PDB entry 4PGQ | X-ray diffraction, 2.30 A resolution | chains A and T of the 4 polymer chains in the assembly

Chain A:
Molecule: DNA polymerase beta
Organism: Homo sapiens
Notes: EC 2.7.7.7, 4.2.99.-
UniProt: P06746 (DPOLB_HUMAN); residues 7-335 here = UniProt positions 7-335
Chain sequence (329 residues; numbered 7 to 335; the number before each row is that of its first residue):
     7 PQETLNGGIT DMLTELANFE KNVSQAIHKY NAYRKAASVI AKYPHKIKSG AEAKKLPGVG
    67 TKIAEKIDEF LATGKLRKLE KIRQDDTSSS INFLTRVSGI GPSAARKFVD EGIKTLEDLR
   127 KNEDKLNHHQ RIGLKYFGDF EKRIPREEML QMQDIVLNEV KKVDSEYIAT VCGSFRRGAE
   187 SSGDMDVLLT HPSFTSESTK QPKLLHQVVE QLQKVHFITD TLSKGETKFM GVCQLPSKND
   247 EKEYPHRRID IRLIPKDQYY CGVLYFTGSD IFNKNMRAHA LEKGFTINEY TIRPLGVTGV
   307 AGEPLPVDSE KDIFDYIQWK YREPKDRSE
Disordered / not traced: 7-8, 205-206, 245
Ion coordination: Na+ site 1: Lys60, Val65 (shared with 1 residue of chain D); Na+ site 2: Thr101, Val103, Ile106 (shared with 1 residue of chain P); Mg2+ site 1: Asp190, Asp192 (together with 1FZ)
Small-molecule neighbours: 1FZ (5'-O-[(R)-hydroxy{[(R)-hydroxy(phosphonooxy)phosphoryl]amino}phosphoryl]thymidine): Arg149, Gly179, Ser180, Arg183, Ser187, Ser188, Gly189, Asp190, Asp192, Tyr271, Phe272, Thr273, Gly274, Ser275, Asp276, Arg283
UniProt features mapped onto this chain:
  - region: Arg183 to Asp192 (DNA-binding)
  - active site: Lys72 (Nucleophile)
  - binding site (K(+)): Lys60, Leu62, Val65, Thr101, Val103, Ile106
  - binding site (Na(+)): Lys60, Leu62, Val65, Thr101, Val103, Ile106
  - binding site (dATP): Arg149, Ser180, Arg183, Gly189, Asp190
  - binding site (dCTP): Arg149, Ser180, Arg183, Gly189, Asp190
  - binding site (dGTP): Arg149, Ser180, Arg183, Gly189, Asp190, Asp192
  - binding site (dTTP): Arg149, Ser180, Arg183, Gly189, Asp190
  - binding site (Mg(2+)): Asp190, Asp192, Asp256
  - modified residue: Lys72 (N6-acetyllysine), Arg83 (Omega-N-methylarginine), Arg152 (Omega-N-methylarginine)
  - cross-link (Glycyl lysine isopeptide (Lys-Gly)): Lys41 (interchain with G-Cter in ubiquitin), Lys61 (interchain with G-Cter in ubiquitin), Lys81 (interchain with G-Cter in ubiquitin)
  - natural variant: Leu22 (L22P: Found in a gastric cancer sample; uncertain significance), Tyr39 (Y39C: Found in a gastric cancer sample; uncertain significance), Gly118 (G118V: Decreased DNA-directed DNA polymerase activity), Arg137 (R137Q: Decreased function in base-excision repair), Arg149 (R149I: Decreased DNA-directed DNA polymerase activity), Asp160 (D160N: Found in a gastric cancer sample; uncertain significance), Cys239 (C239R: Found in a gastric cancer sample; uncertain significance), Lys289 (K289M: Found in a colon cancer sample; uncertain significance), Asn294 (N294D: Found in a gastric cancer sample; uncertain significance), Glu295 (E295K: Found in a gastric cancer sample; uncertain significance)
  - mutagenesis: Phe25 (F25W: No effect on 5'-dRP lyase activity. Decreased ssDNA binding), His34 (H34G: Decreased 5'-dRP lyase activity. Decreased ssDNA binding), Lys35 (K35A: Decreased 5'-dRP lyase activity. Decreased ssDNA binding. Loss of 5'-dRP lyase activity; when associated with A-68 and A-72. Decreased ssDNA binding; when associated with A-68 and A-72 ...), Tyr39 (Y39F: No effect on 5'-dRP lyase activity; Y39Q: Abolishes DNA polymerase and 5'-dRP lyase activity), Lys41 (K41R: Abolishes ubiquitination; when associated with R-61 and R-81), Lys60 (K60A: Decreased 5'-dRP lyase activity. Decreased ssDNA binding), Lys61 (K61R: Abolishes ubiquitination; when associated with R-41 and R-81), Lys68 (K68A: No effect on 5'-dRP lyase activity. Decreased ssDNA binding. Loss of 5'-dRP lyase activity; when associated with A-35 and A-72. Decreased ssDNA binding; when associated with A-35 and A-72 ...), Glu71 (E71Q: No effect on 5'-dRP lyase activity. No effect on structure shown by circular dichroism. No effect on ssDNA binding), Lys72 (K72A: Severely reduced 5'-dRP lyase activity. Does not affect ssDNA binding. Loss of 5'-dRP lyase activity; when associated with A-35 and A-68. Decreased ssDNA binding ...), Glu75 (E75A: Slightly decreased 5'-dRP lyase activity. Decreased ssDNA binding. No effect on structure shown by circular dichroism), Lys81 (K81R: Abolishes ubiquitination; when associated with R-41 and R-61), 5 further mutagenesis entries in UniProt
From the paper describing this entry:
  - binding site for the 16-nt DNA strand (chain T): Tyr271
  - Mg2+ coordination through a water molecule: Asp256
  - catalytic residues: Asp256

Chain T:
Molecule: 16-nt DNA strand
Sequence (16 nucleotides; numbered 1 to 16; the number before each row is that of its first residue):
     1 CCGACGTCGC ATCAGC

Chain A / chain T interface:
Residue-residue contacts (14; chain A residue first):
  His34(A) - DC5(T)  stacking on the base
  His134(A) - DT12(T)  phosphate contact
  Ser229(A) - DC10(T)  phosphate contact
  Ser229(A) - DA11(T)  phosphate contact
  Lys230(A) - DC10(T)  phosphate contact
  Lys230(A) - DA11(T)  hydrogen bond to the phosphate
  Gly231(A) - DC10(T)  phosphate contact
  Glu232(A) - DC10(T)  hydrogen bond to the phosphate
  Thr233(A) - DG9(T)  hydrogen bond to the phosphate
  Thr233(A) - DC10(T)  hydrogen bond to the phosphate
  Lys234(A) - DG9(T)  phosphate contact
  Lys234(A) - DC10(T)  hydrogen bond to the phosphate
  Tyr271(A) - DG6(T)  hydrogen bond to the base
  Tyr296(A) - DC8(T)  sugar contact
Also at the interface, not in a pair above, chain A (13 interface residues in all): Asn37, Asn133, Leu228

Summary:
13 residues of chain A and 7 residues of chain T are in contact; the contacts include 6 hydrogen bonds and 1
aromatic stacking contact. Polar contacts include Tyr271(A)-DG6(T), Lys230(A)-DA11(T) and Glu232(A)-DC10(T).
Ligands of chain A: compound 1FZ. The paper reports the catalytic residue Asp256(A); a binding site for the
16-nt DNA strand (chain T) at Tyr271(A).
Here chain A is DNA polymerase beta (Homo sapiens) and chain T is a 16-nt DNA strand. Entry 4PGQ (Structure of
human DNA polymerase beta complexed with G in the template base paired with incoming ...) was determined by
X-ray diffraction (same publication as 4PGX, 4PHA and 4PHD).
